7PII - chains H and J of the 12 polymer chains in the assembly; structure by electron microscopy, 2.68 A resolution.

[Chain H]
Name: Histone H2B type 1-C/E/F/G/I
Source organism: Homo sapiens
UniProt: P62807 (H2B1C_HUMAN); residues 0-125 here correspond to UniProt positions 1-126 (UniProt number = residue number + 1)
Chain sequence (126 residues; row label = number of the first residue in the row; numbering starts at 0):
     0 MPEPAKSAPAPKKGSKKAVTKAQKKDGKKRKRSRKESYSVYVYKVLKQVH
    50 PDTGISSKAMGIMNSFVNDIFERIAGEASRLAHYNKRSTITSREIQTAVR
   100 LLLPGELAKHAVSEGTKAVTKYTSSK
Unresolved in the structure: 0-32, 125
Swiss-Prot annotation at these positions:
  - modified residue: Pro1 (N-acetylproline), Glu2 (ADP-ribosyl glutamic acid), Lys5 (N6-(2-hydroxyisobutyryl)lysine), Ser6 (ADP-ribosylserine), Lys11 (N6-(beta-hydroxybutyryl)lysine), Lys12 (N6-(2-hydroxyisobutyryl)lysine), Ser14 (Phosphoserine), Lys15 (N6-acetyllysine), Lys16 (N6-(beta-hydroxybutyryl)lysine), Lys20 (N6-(2-hydroxyisobutyryl)lysine), Lys23 (N6-(2-hydroxyisobutyryl)lysine), Lys24 (N6-(2-hydroxyisobutyryl)lysine), Lys34 (N6-(2-hydroxyisobutyryl)lysine), Glu35 (PolyADP-ribosyl glutamic acid), Ser36 (Phosphoserine), Lys43 (N6-(2-hydroxyisobutyryl)lysine), Lys46 (N6-(2-hydroxyisobutyryl)lysine), Lys57 (N6,N6-dimethyllysine), Arg79 (Dimethylated arginine), Lys85 (N6,N6,N6-trimethyllysine) and 6 more in UniProt
  - glycosylation: Ser112 (O-linked (GlcNAc) serine)
  - cross-link (Glycyl lysine isopeptide (Lys-Gly)): Lys5 (interchain with G-Cter in SUMO2), Lys20 (interchain with G-Cter in SUMO2), Lys34 (interchain with G-Cter in ubiquitin), Lys120 (interchain with G-Cter in ubiquitin)

[Chain J]
Molecule: 171-nt DNA strand
Sequence (171 nucleotides; each row starts with the number of its first residue; numbers below 1 keep their minus sign (DA-119 is residue -119)):
  -119 AATCTGCAAGTGGATATTTGGACCGCTTTGAGGCCTTCGTTGGAAACGGG
   -69 AATATCTTCACATAAAAACTAAACAGAAGCATTCTCAGAAACTTCTTTGT
   -19 GATGATTGCATTCAACTCACAGAGTTGAACATTCCTTTTGATAGAGCAGT
    31 TTTGAAACACTCTTTTTGTAG
Unresolved in the structure: -119 to -73, 51

[Interface between chain H and chain J]
Contacting residue pairs (12; chain H residue first):
  Arg33(H) with DT30(J), salt bridge to the phosphate
  Tyr42(H) with DA-53(J), hydrogen bond to the phosphate
  Gly53(H) with DA-53(J), phosphate contact
  Ile54(H) with DA-53(J), hydrogen bond to the phosphate
  Ser55(H) with DA-54(J), hydrogen bond to the phosphate
  Ser56(H) with DA-54(J), hydrogen bond to the phosphate
  Arg86(H) with DC-34(J), sugar contact; DA-33(J), salt bridge to the phosphate
  Ser87(H) with DT-35(J), sugar contact; DC-34(J), hydrogen bond to the phosphate
  Thr88(H) with DT-35(J), phosphate contact; DC-34(J), hydrogen bond to the phosphate
Also at the interface, not in a pair above, chain H (10 interface residues in all): Lys85
Also at the interface, not in a pair above, chain J (7 interface residues in all): DA-52

[Summary]
10 residues of chain H and 7 residues of chain J are in contact; the contacts include 6 hydrogen bonds and 2
salt bridges. Among the polar pairs are Tyr42(H)-DA-53(J), Ile54(H)-DA-53(J) and Ser55(H)-DA-54(J).
Chain H is Histone H2B type 1-C/E/F/G/I (Homo sapiens) and chain J is a 171-nt DNA strand; the structure,
Structure of the human CCAN CENP-A alpha-satellite complex, was determined by electron microscopy, deposited
together with 7PB4, 7PB8, 7PKN, 7R5R, 7R5S, 7R5V, 7YWX and 7YYH.
